9JYY - chains M and H of the 28 polymer chains in the assembly; structure by electron microscopy, 3.00 A resolution.

Chain M (and H):
Name: Internal virion protein gp15
From: Escherichia phage T7
Notes: chain H of this document is another copy of the same molecule, construct and numbering; everything in this record applies to it too
Sequence (747 residues; numbered 1 to 747; the number before each row is that of its first residue):
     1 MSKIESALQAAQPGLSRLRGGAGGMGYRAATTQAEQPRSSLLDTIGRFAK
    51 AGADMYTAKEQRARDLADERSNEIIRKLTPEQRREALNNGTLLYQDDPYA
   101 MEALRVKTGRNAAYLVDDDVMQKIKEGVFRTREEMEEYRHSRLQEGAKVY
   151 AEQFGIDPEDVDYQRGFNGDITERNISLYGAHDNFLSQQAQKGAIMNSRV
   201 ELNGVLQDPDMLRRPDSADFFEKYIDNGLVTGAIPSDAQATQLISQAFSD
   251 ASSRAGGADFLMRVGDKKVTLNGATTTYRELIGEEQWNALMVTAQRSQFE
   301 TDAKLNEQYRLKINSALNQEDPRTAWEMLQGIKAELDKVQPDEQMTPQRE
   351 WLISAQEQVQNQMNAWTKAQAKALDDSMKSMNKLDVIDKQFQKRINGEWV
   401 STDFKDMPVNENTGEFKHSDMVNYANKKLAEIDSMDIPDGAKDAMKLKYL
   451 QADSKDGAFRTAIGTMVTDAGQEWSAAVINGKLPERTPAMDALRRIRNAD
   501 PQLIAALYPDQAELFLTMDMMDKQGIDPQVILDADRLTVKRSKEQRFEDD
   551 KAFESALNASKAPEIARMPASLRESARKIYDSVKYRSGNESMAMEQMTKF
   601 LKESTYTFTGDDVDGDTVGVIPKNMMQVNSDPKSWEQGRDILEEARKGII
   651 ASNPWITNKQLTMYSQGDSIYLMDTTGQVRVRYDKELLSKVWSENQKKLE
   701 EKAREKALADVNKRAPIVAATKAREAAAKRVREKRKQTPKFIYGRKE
Disordered / not traced: 1-40, 712-747

Chain M / chain H interface:
Pairs across the interface - 150 pairs, chain M then chain H:
  K50(M) with E133(H), salt bridge
  M55(M) with E133(H)
  Y56(M) with E136(H), hydrogen bond
  T57(M) with E133(H), hydrogen bond
  R64(M) with E133(H), salt bridge
  R83(M) with V230(H), hydrogen bond (side chain-backbone); T231(H)
  R84(M) with L229(H), hydrogen bond (side chain-backbone); A233(H); I234(H), hydrogen bond (side chain-backbone); P235(H), hydrogen bond (side chain-backbone); S236(H); D237(H), salt bridge
  L87(M) with G232(H); P235(H)
  N88(M) with D237(H)
  L93(M) with D183(H); N184(H); S187(H), hydrogen bond (backbone-side chain)
  Y94(M) with S187(H); A190(H); Q191(H); A194(H); G232(H); A233(H); P235(H), hydrophobic
  Q95(M) with D183(H), hydrogen bond; L186(H); S187(H), hydrogen bond (side chain-backbone)
  Y99(M) with T231(H)
  A100(M) with T231(H), hydrogen bond (backbone-backbone); G232(H)
  L104(M) with A190(H); N197(H), hydrogen bond (backbone-side chain)
  K107(M) with N197(H)
  T108(M) with N197(H), hydrogen bond
  R110(M) with E201(H), salt bridge
  E152(M) with R130(H)
  F154(M) with G193(H); N197(H)
  G155(M) with Q189(H)
  I156(M) with R130(H); Q189(H)
  A238(M) with A334(H), hydrophobic
  Q242(M) with E327(H), hydrogen bond; G331(H)
  S245(M) with W326(H); E327(H)
  Q246(M) with E327(H), hydrogen bond
  S249(M) with R323(H)
  S252(M) with R323(H), hydrogen bond
  L281(M) with W326(H)
  I282(M) with W326(H), hydrophobic
  E285(M) with Q360(H); M363(H); N364(H); T367(H)
  Q286(M) with W326(H), hydrogen bond; M363(H)
  A289(M) with W366(H); T367(H), hydrogen bond (backbone-side chain)
  L290(M) with R323(H)
  V292(M) with T367(H); Q370(H); A371(H)
  T293(M) with R323(H); Q370(H)
  R296(M) with Q370(H); A373(H); L374(H)
  F299(M) with L374(H), hydrophobic; S377(H); M378(H), hydrophobic
  E300(M) with S377(H)
  A303(M) with M381(H), hydrophobic
  L311(M) with E431(H); S434(H); M435(H), hydrophobic
  N314(M) with E431(H)
  S315(M) with M435(H); D436(H), hydrogen bond (side chain-backbone); I437(H)
  N318(M) with M435(H); I437(H); M445(H), hydrogen bond
  Q319(M) with I437(H)
  M328(M) with D436(H)
  K368(M) with E700(H); E701(H), salt bridge; R704(H)
  A371(M) with A703(H); R704(H); A707(H), hydrophobic
  K372(M) with Q696(H); L699(H); E700(H); A703(H)
  D375(M) with A703(H)
  D403(M) with D611(H); K647(H), salt bridge
  F404(M) with E643(H); K647(H)
  K405(M) with K647(H)
  K417(M) with D640(H)
  H418(M) with Y606(H); R639(H); D640(H); E643(H)
  S419(M) with E636(H); R639(H), hydrogen bond; D640(H), hydrogen bond
  K455(M) with V613(H); D614(H)
  D456(M) with T609(H)
  T468(M) with K602(H)
  G471(M) with E595(H)
  Q472(M) with Q524(H); E595(H); K599(H)
  W474(M) with M592(H), hydrophobic
  S475(M) with M592(H); E595(H), hydrogen bond; Q596(H), hydrogen bond
  A476(M) with Q524(H); I526(H), hydrophobic
  V478(M) with M592(H), hydrophobic
  I479(M) with M520(H), hydrophobic; I526(H), hydrophobic; V530(H); S587(H)
  N480(M) with G525(H); I526(H); D527(H), hydrogen bond (side chain-backbone)
  D510(M) with K561(H), salt bridge; A562(H)
  D535(M) with G588(H); N589(H), hydrogen bond
  R536(M) with V530(H); G588(H)
  V539(M) with G588(H); N589(H); E590(H)
  S542(M) with E548(H)
  K543(M) with K551(H); A552(H); S555(H)
  E544(M) with E548(H)
  R546(M) with S555(H), hydrogen bond; A556(H)
  F547(M) with K551(H)
Also at the interface, not in a pair above, chain M (92 interface residues in all): D97, M101, A103, N111, N272, G283, N288, Q295, E307, E320, N364, T367, A369, S454, P509, K540
Also at the interface, not in a pair above, chain H (100 interface residues in all): E137, M196, V200, Y224, G228, A240, Q330, K333, P438, A559, G610, D612, G615, E644, L708

Overview:
Chain M and chain H form an interface of 92 and 100 residues respectively; the contacts include 26 hydrogen
bonds and 7 salt bridges. Polar contacts include K50(M)-E133(H), R64(M)-E133(H) and R84(M)-D237(H).
Both chains are Internal virion protein gp15 (Escherichia phage T7). Entry 9JYY (core proteins of mature T7)
was determined by electron microscopy, deposited together with 9JYZ and 9JZ0.
